Entry 3RWG (X-ray diffraction, 2.10 A resolution); this record covers chains A and B of the 3 polymer chains in the assembly.

[Chain A]
Protein: Major histocompatibility complex class I
Source organism: Macaca mulatta
UniProt: Q9GJ77 (Q9GJ77_MACMU); residues 1-276 here correspond to UniProt positions 24-299 (UniProt number = residue number + 23)
Chain sequence (276 residues; each row starts with the number of its first residue):
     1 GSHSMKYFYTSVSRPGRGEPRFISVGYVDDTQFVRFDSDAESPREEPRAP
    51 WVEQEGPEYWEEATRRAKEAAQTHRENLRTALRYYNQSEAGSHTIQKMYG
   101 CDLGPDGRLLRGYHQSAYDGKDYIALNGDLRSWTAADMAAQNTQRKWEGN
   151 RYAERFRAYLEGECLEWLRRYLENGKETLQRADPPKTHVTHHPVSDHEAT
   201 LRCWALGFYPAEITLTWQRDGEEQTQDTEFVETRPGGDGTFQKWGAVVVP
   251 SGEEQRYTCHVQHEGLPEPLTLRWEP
Disulfides: Cys101-Cys164, Cys203-Cys259
Ligand contacts: decaethylene glycol (XPE; 3,6,9,12,15,18,21,24,27-nonaoxanonacosane-1,29-diol): Glu58, Tyr59, Glu62, Arg66, Glu163, Glu166, Trp167, Arg170

[Chain B]
Protein: Beta-2-microglobulin
Source organism: Macaca mulatta
UniProt: Q6V7J5 (B2MG_MACMU); residues 1-99 here correspond to UniProt positions 21-119 (UniProt number = residue number + 20)
Chain sequence (100 residues; row label = number of the first residue in the row; numbering starts at 0):
     0 MIQRTPKIQVYSRHPPENGKPNFLNCYVSGFHPSDIEVDLLKNGEKMGKV
    50 EHSDLSFSKDWSFYLLYYTEFTPNEKDEYACRVNHVTLSGPRTVKWDRDM
Disulfides: Cys25-Cys80
Sequence notes: expression tag (0)

[How chain A and chain B interact]
Residue-residue contacts - 62 pairs, chain A then chain B:
  Lys6(A) with Lys58(B)
  Phe8(A) with Ser55(B); Phe56(B); Lys58(B)
  Tyr9(A) with Phe56(B)
  Thr10(A) with Leu54(B); Phe56(B); Phe62(B)
  Val12(A) with Ser33(B)
  Ile23(A) with Leu54(B)
  Val25(A) with Asp53(B); Leu54(B); Ser55(B)
  Tyr27(A) with Ser55(B); Tyr63(B), hydrogen bond
  Gln32(A) with Asp53(B), hydrogen bond
  Arg35(A) with Asp53(B), salt bridge
  Arg48(A) with Asp53(B), salt bridge
  Ser92(A) with Met0(B)
  His93(A) with Met0(B)
  Thr94(A) with Phe62(B)
  Gln96(A) with Phe56(B); Trp60(B), hydrogen bond (side chain-backbone); Phe62(B)
  Lys97(A) with Phe56(B)
  Met98(A) with Lys58(B)
  Gln115(A) with Trp60(B)
  Ser116(A) with Trp60(B)
  Ala117(A) with Trp60(B), hydrophobic
  Asp119(A) with Met0(B); Ile1(B); His31(B)
  Gly120(A) with His31(B)
  Lys121(A) with Met0(B); Ile1(B)
  Asp122(A) with Trp60(B), hydrogen bond
  His192(A) with Asp98(B), salt bridge
  Arg202(A) with Asp98(B), hydrogen bond (side chain-backbone); Met99(B)
  Trp204(A) with Asp98(B); Met99(B)
  Leu206(A) with Pro14(B), hydrophobic
  Val231(A) with Gln8(B)
  Glu232(A) with Gln8(B), hydrogen bond (backbone-side chain); Tyr26(B), hydrogen bond; Ser28(B), hydrogen bond
  Arg234(A) with Gln8(B), hydrogen bond; Tyr10(B); Met99(B), hydrogen bond (side chain-backbone)
  Pro235(A) with Tyr10(B), hydrogen bond (backbone-side chain); Asn24(B); Tyr26(B); Leu65(B), hydrophobic
  Gly236(A) with Arg12(B), hydrogen bond (backbone-side chain); Asn24(B), hydrogen bond (backbone-side chain)
  Gly237(A) with Arg12(B), hydrogen bond (backbone-side chain); Leu65(B)
  Asp238(A) with Arg12(B)
  Gln242(A) with Tyr10(B); Ser11(B), hydrogen bond (side chain-backbone); Arg12(B), hydrogen bond (side chain-backbone)
  Trp244(A) with Met99(B), hydrogen bond (side chain-backbone)
Also at the interface, not in a pair above, chain A (38 interface residues in all): Thr233
Also at the interface, not in a pair above, chain B (26 interface residues in all): Lys6, Asp34, Arg97

[Overview]
The interface between chain A and chain B involves 38 residues on one side and 26 on the other, with 17
hydrogen bonds and 3 salt bridges. Polar pairs include Arg35(A)-Asp53(B), Arg48(A)-Asp53(B) and
His192(A)-Asp98(B). Ligands of chain A: decaethylene glycol.
Here chain A is Major histocompatibility complex class I and chain B is Beta-2-microglobulin, both from Macaca
mulatta. Entry 3RWG (Rhesus macaque MHC class I molecule Mamu-B*17-MW9) was determined by X-ray diffraction
(same publication as 3RWC, 3RWD, 3RWE, 3RWF, 3RWH, 3RWI and 3RWJ).
